Entry 6CL2 (X-ray diffraction, 2.35 A resolution); this record covers chains D and F of the 6 polymer chains in the assembly.

== Chain D ==
Molecule: Caspase-7 subunit p11
Organism: Homo sapiens
Notes: EC 3.4.22.60
Reference sequence: P55210 (CASP7_HUMAN), isoform P55210-3; residues 199-303 here correspond to UniProt positions 232-336 (UniProt number = residue number + 33)
Amino-acid sequence (113 residues; each row starts with the number of its first residue):
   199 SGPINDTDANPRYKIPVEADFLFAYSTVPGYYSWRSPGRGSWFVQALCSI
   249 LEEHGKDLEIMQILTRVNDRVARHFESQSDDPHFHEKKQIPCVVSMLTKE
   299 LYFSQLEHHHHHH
Disordered / not traced: 199-211, 303-311
Sequence notes: expression tag (304-311)

== Chain F ==
Molecule: Ace-1MH-asp-PF5-phe-1U8
Amino-acid sequence (6 residues; numbered 401 to 406; the number before each row is that of its first residue):
   401 XXDXFX
Modified positions: ACE (acetyl group) at position 401, 1MH (3-pyridin-3-yl-L-alanine) at position 402, PF5 (2,3,4,5,6-pentafluoro-L-phenylalanine) at position 404, 1U8 ((3S)-3-amino-5-[(2,6-dimethylbenzoyl)oxy]-4-oxopentanoic acid) at position 406

== How chain D and chain F interact ==
Pairs across the interface - 23 pairs, chain D then chain F:
  Y230(D) - F405(F)  hydrophobic
  S231(D) - PF5_404(F)
  S231(D) - F405(F)
  S231(D) - 1U8_406(F)  hydrogen bond (backbone-backbone)
  W232(D) - D403(F)
  W232(D) - PF5_404(F)
  W232(D) - F405(F)  hydrophobic
  R233(D) - D403(F)
  R233(D) - PF5_404(F)  hydrogen bond (backbone-backbone)
  R233(D) - F405(F)  hydrogen bond (side chain-backbone)
  R233(D) - 1U8_406(F)
  S234(D) - D403(F)
  P235(D) - ACE_401(F)
  P235(D) - 1MH_402(F)
  P235(D) - PF5_404(F)
  W240(D) - D403(F)
  E274(D) - D403(F)
  S275(D) - D403(F)
  Q276(D) - 1MH_402(F)
  Q276(D) - D403(F)  hydrogen bond (backbone-side chain)
  S277(D) - 1MH_402(F)
  D278(D) - 1MH_402(F)
  F282(D) - F405(F)  hydrophobic

== Overview ==
13 residues of chain D and 6 residues of chain F are in contact; the contacts include 4 hydrogen bonds. Polar
contacts include R233(D)-F405(F), Q276(D)-D403(F) and S231(D)-1U8_406(F).
Here chain D is Caspase-7 subunit p11 (Homo sapiens) and chain F is Ace-1MH-asp-PF5-phe-1U8. Entry 6CL2
(Caspase-7 in complex with Ac-ATS009-KE) was determined by X-ray diffraction (same publication as 6CKZ, 6CL0
and 6CL1).
